Entry 1LS5 (X-ray diffraction, 2.80 A resolution); this record covers chains A and C.

Chain A:
Protein: plasmepsin IV
Source organism: Plasmodium falciparum
UniProt: Q8IM16 (Q8IM16_PLAF7); residues 1-328 here correspond to UniProt positions 122-449 (UniProt number = residue number + 121)
Sequence (328 residues; each row starts with the number of its first residue):
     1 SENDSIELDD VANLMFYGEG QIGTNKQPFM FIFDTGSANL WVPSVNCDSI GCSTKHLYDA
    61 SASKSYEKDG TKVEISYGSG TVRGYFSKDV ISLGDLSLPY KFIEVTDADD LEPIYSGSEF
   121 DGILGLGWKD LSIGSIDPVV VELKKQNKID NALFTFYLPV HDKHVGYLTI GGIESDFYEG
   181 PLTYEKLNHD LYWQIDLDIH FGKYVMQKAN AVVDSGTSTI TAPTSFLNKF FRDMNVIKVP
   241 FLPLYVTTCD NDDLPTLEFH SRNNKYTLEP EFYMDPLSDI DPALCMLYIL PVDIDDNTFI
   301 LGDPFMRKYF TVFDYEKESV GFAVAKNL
Curated features (UniProtKB/Swiss-Prot):
  - active site: Asp-34, Asp-214
Disulfides: Cys-47/Cys-52, Cys-249/Cys-285

Chain C:
Protein: Pepstatin
Sequence (6 residues; each row starts with the number of its first residue):
     1 XVVXAX
Modified residues: IVA (isovaleric acid) at position 1; STA (statine) at position 4; STA (statine) at position 6

How chain A and chain C interact:
Pairs across the interface (31; chain A residue first):
  Leu-14(A) / IVA_1(C)
  Met-15(A) / Val-2(C)  hydrophobic
  Ile-32(A) / STA_4(C)
  Asp-34(A) / STA_4(C)
  Gly-36(A) / STA_4(C)
  Gly-36(A) / Ala-5(C)  hydrogen bond (backbone-backbone)
  Ser-37(A) / Ala-5(C)
  Ser-76(A) / Ala-5(C)
  Ser-76(A) / STA_6(C)  hydrogen bond (backbone-backbone)
  Tyr-77(A) / STA_4(C)
  Tyr-77(A) / Ala-5(C)  hydrophobic
  Tyr-77(A) / STA_6(C)
  Gly-78(A) / Val-3(C)  hydrogen bond (backbone-backbone)
  Gly-78(A) / STA_4(C)  hydrogen bond (backbone-backbone)
  Ser-79(A) / Val-2(C)
  Ser-79(A) / Val-3(C)  hydrogen bond (side chain-backbone)
  Ile-114(A) / Val-2(C)  hydrophobic
  Ile-123(A) / STA_4(C)
  Tyr-192(A) / Ala-5(C)  hydrogen bond (side chain-backbone)
  Tyr-192(A) / STA_6(C)
  Asp-214(A) / STA_4(C)
  Gly-216(A) / Val-2(C)
  Gly-216(A) / Val-3(C)
  Gly-216(A) / STA_4(C)  hydrogen bond (backbone-backbone)
  Thr-217(A) / Val-2(C)
  Thr-217(A) / Val-3(C)
  Thr-217(A) / STA_4(C)
  Ser-218(A) / IVA_1(C)
  Ser-218(A) / Val-2(C)  hydrogen bond (side chain-backbone)
  Leu-290(A) / IVA_1(C)
  Ile-294(A) / STA_6(C)
Other interface residues (no listed pair), chain A (22 interface residues in all): Thr-219, Pro-243, Tyr-288

Overview:
The interface between chain A and chain C involves 22 residues on one side and 6 on the other; the contacts
include 8 hydrogen bonds. Polar pairs include Ser-79(A)/Val-3(C), Tyr-192(A)/Ala-5(C) and Ser-218(A)/Val-2(C).
Curated annotation (UniProt) lists active-site residues Asp-34(A) and Asp-214(A) on chain A.
Here chain A is plasmepsin IV (Plasmodium falciparum) and chain C is Pepstatin. Entry 1LS5 (Crystal structure
of plasmepsin IV from P. falciparum in complex with pepstatin A) was determined by X-ray diffraction,
deposited together with 1LF3 and 1LF4.
